PDB entry 8IGZ | X-ray diffraction, 3.11 A resolution | chains A and B

[Chain A (and B)]
Protein: Pre-B cell enhancing factor related protein
Organism: Xanthomonas campestris pv. campestris str. 8004
Notes: chain B of this document is another copy of the same molecule, construct and numbering; everything in this record applies to it too
Reference sequence: A0A0H2X5R2 (A0A0H2X5R2_XANC8); residues 1-468 here = UniProt positions 1-468
Amino-acid sequence (482 residues; row label = number of the first residue in the row; numbers below 1 keep their minus sign (Met-13 is residue -13)):
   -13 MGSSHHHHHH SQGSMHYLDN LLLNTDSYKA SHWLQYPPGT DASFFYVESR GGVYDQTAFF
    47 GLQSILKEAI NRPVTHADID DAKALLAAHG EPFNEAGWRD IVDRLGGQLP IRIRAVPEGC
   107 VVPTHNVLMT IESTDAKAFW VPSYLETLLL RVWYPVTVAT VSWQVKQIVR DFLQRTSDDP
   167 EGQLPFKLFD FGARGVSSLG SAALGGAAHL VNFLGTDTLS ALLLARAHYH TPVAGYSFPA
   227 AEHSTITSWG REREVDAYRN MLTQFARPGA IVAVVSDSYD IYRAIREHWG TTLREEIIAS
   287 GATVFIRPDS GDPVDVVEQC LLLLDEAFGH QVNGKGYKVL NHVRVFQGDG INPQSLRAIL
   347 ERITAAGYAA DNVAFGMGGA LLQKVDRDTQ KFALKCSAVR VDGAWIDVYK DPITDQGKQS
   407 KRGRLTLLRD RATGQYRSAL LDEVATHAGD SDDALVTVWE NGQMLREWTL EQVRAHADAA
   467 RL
Disordered / not traced: -13 to 0, 395-405, 432-434 (chain B: -13 to 0, 228-257, 275-277, 396-405, 433-434)
Sequence notes: initiating methionine (-13); expression tag (-12 to 0); engineered mutation Phe175 (His in A0A0H2X5R2), Phe224 (Ile in A0A0H2X5R2), Phe291 (Val in A0A0H2X5R2), Phe332 (Ile in A0A0H2X5R2)
From the paper describing this entry:
  - mutagenesis - H229A, D335S, R373A: abolished catalytic activity
  - mutagenesis - R180A, H229K, H229R, D335N: decreased catalytic activity
  - mutagenesis - R293A: unchanged catalytic activity
  - post-translational modification sites: His229
  - specificity-determining residues: Asp203 (proposed by the authors, not directly observed)

[How chain A and chain B interact]
Pairs across the interface - 148 pairs, chain A then chain B:
  Met1(A) with Glu54(B)
  Tyr3(A) with Glu54(B), hydrogen bond; Leu209(B); Leu210(B); Ala213(B), hydrophobic; His214(B)
  Leu4(A) with Leu185(B), hydrophobic
  Leu9(A) with Leu205(B); Leu209(B), hydrophobic
  Asn10(A) with Leu185(B)
  Thr11(A) with Asp203(B); Leu205(B)
  Asp12(A) with Ala179(B); Arg180(B), salt bridge; Asp203(B)
  Ser13(A) with Asp203(B), hydrogen bond (backbone-backbone); Leu205(B); Ser223(B)
  Tyr14(A) with Phe177(B), hydrophobic; Arg180(B), hydrogen bond; Asp203(B), hydrogen bond (backbone-side chain)
  Lys15(A) with Arg180(B)
  Gln21(A) with Ala226(B), hydrogen bond (side chain-backbone)
  Glu54(A) with Met1(B), hydrogen bond (side chain-backbone); Tyr3(B), hydrogen bond
  Leu71(A) with Leu208(B), hydrophobic
  Leu72(A) with Leu205(B), hydrophobic
  Ala74(A) with Val219(B), hydrophobic; Tyr222(B)
  His75(A) with Thr202(B), hydrogen bond (side chain-backbone); Leu205(B); Leu208(B); Gly221(B), hydrogen bond (side chain-backbone); Tyr222(B); Ser223(B), hydrogen bond (backbone-backbone)
  Glu77(A) with Ser223(B), hydrogen bond; Phe224(B); Pro225(B)
  Glu132(A) with Arg180(B), salt bridge
  Thr133(A) with Ala179(B); Arg180(B)
  Leu136(A) with Arg180(B)
  Arg137(A) with Ala179(B), hydrogen bond (side chain-backbone); Arg180(B); Val182(B); Ser184(B); Leu185(B)
  Trp139(A) with Arg180(B), hydrogen bond (side chain-backbone); Gly181(B); Val182(B), hydrogen bond (side chain-backbone); Ser183(B); Gln369(B)
  Tyr140(A) with Ser183(B)
  Phe177(A) with Asp12(B)
  Ala179(A) with Asp12(B); Thr133(B); Arg137(B), hydrogen bond (backbone-side chain)
  Arg180(A) with Asp12(B), salt bridge; Tyr14(B), hydrogen bond; Glu132(B), salt bridge; Thr133(B); Leu136(B); Arg137(B); Trp139(B), hydrogen bond (backbone-side chain); Arg373(B)
  Gly181(A) with Trp139(B)
  Val182(A) with Arg137(B); Trp139(B), hydrogen bond (backbone-side chain)
  Ser183(A) with Trp139(B); Tyr140(B); Ser183(B), hydrogen bond; Ser187(B), hydrogen bond
  Ser184(A) with Arg137(B); Ser184(B), hydrogen bond; Ser187(B), hydrogen bond
  Leu185(A) with Leu4(B), hydrophobic; Asn10(B); Arg137(B)
  Ser187(A) with Ser183(B), hydrogen bond; Ser184(B), hydrogen bond; Ser187(B), hydrogen bond
  Thr202(A) with Ser13(B); His75(B)
  Asp203(A) with Thr11(B); Asp12(B); Ser13(B), hydrogen bond (backbone-backbone); Tyr14(B), hydrogen bond (side chain-backbone)
  Leu205(A) with Leu9(B); Thr11(B); Ser13(B); Leu72(B), hydrophobic; His75(B)
  Leu208(A) with Leu71(B), hydrophobic; His75(B)
  Leu209(A) with Tyr3(B)
  Leu210(A) with Tyr3(B)
  Arg212(A) with Asp67(B), salt bridge
  Ala213(A) with Tyr3(B), hydrophobic
  His214(A) with Tyr3(B)
  Pro218(A) with Leu71(B)
  Val219(A) with Leu71(B), hydrophobic; Ala74(B), hydrophobic
  Gly221(A) with His75(B), hydrogen bond (backbone-side chain)
  Tyr222(A) with Ala74(B); His75(B)
  Ser223(A) with Ser13(B); His75(B), hydrogen bond (backbone-backbone); Gly76(B); Glu77(B), hydrogen bond
  Phe224(A) with Glu77(B)
  Pro225(A) with Ser17(B); Glu77(B)
  Ala226(A) with Tyr14(B); Gln21(B), hydrogen bond (backbone-side chain)
  Ala227(A) with Gln21(B)
  Glu228(A) with Tyr14(B), hydrogen bond; Lys15(B), salt bridge; His18(B), salt bridge; Gln21(B), hydrogen bond (backbone-side chain); Glu132(B)
  Ser230(A) with Val394(B)
  Thr231(A) with His18(B), hydrogen bond; Gln21(B); Tyr22(B)
  Thr233(A) with Tyr395(B)
  Ser234(A) with Pro23(B); Val385(B); Ile392(B)
  Trp235(A) with Gln21(B), hydrogen bond (side chain-backbone); Tyr22(B); Pro23(B); Pro24(B)
  Arg239(A) with Pro23(B)
  Asn246(A) with Leu20(B), hydrogen bond (side chain-backbone)
  Gln250(A) with Leu20(B)
  Phe251(A) with Ser17(B); Pro78(B), hydrophobic
  Gln369(A) with Trp139(B); Gln369(B); Val371(B), hydrogen bond (side chain-backbone); Asp372(B)
  Lys370(A) with Asp372(B); Asp374(B), salt bridge
  Val371(A) with Gln369(B), hydrogen bond (backbone-side chain)
  Asp372(A) with Gln369(B); Lys370(B)
  Arg373(A) with Arg180(B)
  Asp374(A) with Lys370(B), salt bridge
Interface residues without a listed pair, chain A (74 interface residues in all): Asp5, Gly76, Gly186, Ala188, Ala189, Thr204, Ser206, Met247
Interface residues without a listed pair, chain B (76 interface residues in all): Ser129, Gly186, Ala188, Ala189, Thr204, Ser206, Arg212, Pro218, Ala227, Cys382

[Summary]
74 residues of chain A and 76 residues of chain B are in contact; the contacts include 38 hydrogen bonds and 9
salt bridges. Among the polar pairs are Asp12(A)-Arg180(B), Glu132(A)-Arg180(B) and Arg212(A)-Asp67(B). From
the paper: R180A, H229K and H229R of chain A, among others, reduce catalytic activity; the specificity
determinant Asp203(A); 8 substitutions were tested in all.
Both chains are Pre-B cell enhancing factor related protein (Xanthomonas campestris pv. campestris str. 8004).
Entry 8IGZ (Xcc NAMPT Quadruple mutant) was determined by X-ray diffraction together with 7YQO, 7YQP, 7YQQ and
7YQR from the same study.
